Entry 5S5B (X-ray diffraction, 2.30 A resolution); this record covers chains C and D of the 6 polymer chains in the assembly.

[Chain C]
Name: Tubulin alpha-1B chain
Source organism: Bos taurus
UniProtKB: P81947 (TBA1B_BOVIN); residue numbers follow UniProt; this construct covers 1-451
Amino-acid sequence (451 residues; row label = number of the first residue in the row):
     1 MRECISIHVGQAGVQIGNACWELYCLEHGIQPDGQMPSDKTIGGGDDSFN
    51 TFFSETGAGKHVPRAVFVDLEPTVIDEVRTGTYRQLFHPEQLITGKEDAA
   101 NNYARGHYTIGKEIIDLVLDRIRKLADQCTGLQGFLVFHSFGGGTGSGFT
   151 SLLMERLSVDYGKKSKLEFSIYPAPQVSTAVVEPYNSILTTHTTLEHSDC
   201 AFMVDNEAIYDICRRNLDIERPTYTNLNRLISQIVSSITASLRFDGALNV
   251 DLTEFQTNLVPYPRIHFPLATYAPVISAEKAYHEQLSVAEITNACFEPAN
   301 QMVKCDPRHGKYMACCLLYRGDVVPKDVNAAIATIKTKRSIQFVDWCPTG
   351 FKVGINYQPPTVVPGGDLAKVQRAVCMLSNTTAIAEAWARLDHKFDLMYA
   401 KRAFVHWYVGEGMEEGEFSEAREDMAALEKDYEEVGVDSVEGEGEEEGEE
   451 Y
Unresolved in the structure: 441-451
Bound ions: Ca2+: D39, T41, G44, E55
Residues lining bound ligands:
  - GTP (guanosine-5'-triphosphate): G10, Q11, A12, Q15, I16, D69, D98, A99, A100, N101, S140, G142, G143, G144, T145, G146, I171, P173, V177, S178, T179, E183, N206, Y224, L227, N228, I231
  - K2G (5-chloro-2-(propan-2-yl)pyrimidine-4-carboxamide): Y262, P263, R264, I265, D431

[Chain D]
Name: Tubulin beta-2B chain
Source organism: Bos taurus
UniProtKB: Q6B856 (TBB2B_BOVIN); the author numbering skips numbers that UniProt does not, so the offset changes along the chain: 1-42 = UniProt 1-42; 45-360 = UniProt 43-358; 369-455 = UniProt 359-445
Amino-acid sequence (445 residues; each row starts with the number of its first residue; note: 10 numbers in that range are skipped by the numbering (no residue carries them; nothing is unmodelled there)):
     1 MREIVHIQAGQCGNQIGAKFWEVISDEHGIDPTGSYHGDSDL
    45 QLERINVYYNEATGNKYVPRAILVDLEPGTMDSVRSGPFGQIFRPDNFVF
    95 GQSGAGNNWAKGHYTEGAELVDSVLDVVRKESESCDCLQGFQLTHSLGGG
   145 TGSGMGTLLISKIREEYPDRIMNTFSVMPSPKVSDTVVEPYNATLSVHQL
   195 VENTDETYCIDNEALYDICFRTLKLTTPTYGDLNHLVSATMSGVTTCLRF
   245 PGQLNADLRKLAVNMVPFPRLHFFMPGFAPLTSRGSQQYRALTVPELTQQ
   295 MFDSKNMMAACDPRHGRYLTVAAIFRGRMSMKEVDEQMLNVQNKNSSYFV
   345 EWIPNNVKTAVCDIPP
   369 RGLKMSATFIGNSTAIQELFKRISEQFTAMFRRKAFLHWYTGEGMDEMEF
   419 TEAESNMNDLVSEYQQYQDATADEQGEFEEEEGEDEA
Unresolved in the structure: 281-282, 442-455
Bound ions: Mg2+: Q11 (together with GDP)
Residues lining bound ligands: GDP (guanosine-5'-diphosphate): G10, Q11, C12, Q15, I16, A99, N101, S140, G142, G143, G144, T145, G146, V171, P173, V177, S178, E183, N206, L209, Y224, L227, N228
Curated features (UniProtKB/Swiss-Prot):
  - motif: M1 to I4 (MREI motif)
  - binding site (GTP): Q11, E71, S140, G144, T145, G146, N206, N228
  - binding site (Mg(2+)): E71
  - modified residue: S40 (Phosphoserine), T57 (Phosphothreonine), K60 (N6-acetyllysine), S174 (Phosphoserine), T287 (Phosphothreonine), T292 (Phosphothreonine), R320 (Omega-N-methylarginine), E448 (5-glutamyl polyglutamate)
  - cross-link (Glycyl lysine isopeptide (Lys-Gly)): K60 (interchain with G-Cter in ubiquitin), K326 (interchain with G-Cter in ubiquitin)

[How chain C and chain D interact]
Residue-residue contacts - 56 pairs, chain C then chain D:
  Q11(C) - Q247(D)  hydrogen bond
  K96(C) - R2(D)
  K96(C) - D130(D)  salt bridge
  E97(C) - R2(D)
  E97(C) - C131(D)
  E97(C) - R164(D)  salt bridge
  E97(C) - R253(D)  salt bridge
  D98(C) - R2(D)  salt bridge
  D98(C) - K254(D)  salt bridge
  A100(C) - R253(D)
  A100(C) - K254(D)
  A100(C) - V257(D)
  N101(C) - K254(D)
  R105(C) - R253(D)
  P175(C) - N349(D)
  S178(C) - K352(D)  hydrogen bond
  T179(C) - Q247(D)
  T179(C) - L248(D)
  T179(C) - N258(D)  hydrogen bond (backbone-side chain)
  A180(C) - N258(D)
  V181(C) - N258(D)  hydrogen bond (backbone-side chain)
  V181(C) - I347(D)  hydrophobic
  V181(C) - P348(D)
  V181(C) - N349(D)
  V181(C) - N350(D)
  Y210(C) - D329(D)
  E220(C) - K326(D)
  R221(C) - M325(D)  hydrogen bond
  R221(C) - D329(D)  salt bridge
  Y224(C) - Q247(D)  hydrogen bond
  K394(C) - N349(D)  hydrogen bond
  L397(C) - E345(D)
  L397(C) - W346(D)
  L397(C) - P348(D)  hydrophobic
  L397(C) - A440(D)  hydrophobic
  M398(C) - W346(D)  hydrogen bond (backbone-backbone)
  M398(C) - P348(D)
  K401(C) - F262(D)
  K401(C) - W346(D)
  K401(C) - A438(D)
  K401(C) - T439(D)  hydrogen bond (side chain-backbone)
  A403(C) - P261(D)
  A403(C) - F262(D)  hydrophobic
  F404(C) - V257(D)
  F404(C) - N258(D)
  F404(C) - V260(D)
  F404(C) - P261(D)  hydrogen bond (backbone-backbone)
  F404(C) - T314(D)
  F404(C) - I347(D)  hydrophobic
  H406(C) - V260(D)  hydrogen bond (side chain-backbone)
  H406(C) - P261(D)
  H406(C) - F262(D)
  H406(C) - P263(D)
  W407(C) - A256(D)  hydrophobic
  W407(C) - V257(D)
  W407(C) - V260(D)  hydrogen bond (side chain-backbone)
Also at the interface, not in a pair above, chain C (27 interface residues in all): V182, R402, E411
Also at the interface, not in a pair above, chain D (30 interface residues in all): D251

[In short]
27 residues of chain C and 30 residues of chain D are in contact, with 12 hydrogen bonds and 6 salt bridges.
Polar contacts include K96(C)-D130(D), E97(C)-R164(D) and E97(C)-R253(D). Chain C binds GTP and compound K2G.
Ligands of chain D: GDP.
Here chain C is Tubulin alpha-1B chain and chain D is Tubulin beta-2B chain, both from Bos taurus. Entry 5S5B
(Tubulin-Z906021418-complex) was determined by X-ray diffraction together with 5S4L, 5S4M, 5S4N, 5S4O, 5S4P,
5S4Q and 52 further entries from the same study.
